PDB entry 4QYH | X-ray diffraction, 1.90 A resolution | chain A

== Chain A ==
Molecule: Serine/threonine-protein kinase Chk1
From: Homo sapiens
Notes: EC 2.7.11.1; fragment: kinase domain
UniProtKB: O14757 (CHK1_HUMAN); residue numbers follow UniProt; this construct covers 1-289
Chain sequence (298 residues; numbered 1 to 298; the number before each row is that of its first residue):
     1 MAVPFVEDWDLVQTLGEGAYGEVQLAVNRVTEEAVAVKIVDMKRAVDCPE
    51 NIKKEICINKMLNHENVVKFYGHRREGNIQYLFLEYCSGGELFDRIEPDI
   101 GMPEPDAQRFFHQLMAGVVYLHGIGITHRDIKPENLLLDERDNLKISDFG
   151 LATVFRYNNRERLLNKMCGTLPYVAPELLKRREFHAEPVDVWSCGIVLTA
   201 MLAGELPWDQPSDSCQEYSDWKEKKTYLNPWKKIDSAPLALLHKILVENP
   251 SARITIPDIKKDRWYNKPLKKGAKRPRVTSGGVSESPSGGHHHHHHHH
Disordered / not traced: 1-2, 44-50, 274-298
Sequence notes: expression tag (290-298)
Small-molecule neighbours: 3DX (3-[4-(4-methylpiperazin-1-yl)phenyl]-9H-pyrrolo[2,3-b:5,4-c']dipyridine-6-carbonitrile): Leu15, Val23, Ala36, Lys38, Val68, Leu84, Glu85, Tyr86, Cys87, Gly90, Glu91, Asp94, Leu137, Ser147, Asp148
Swiss-Prot annotation at these positions:
  - active site: Asp130 (Proton acceptor)
  - binding site (ATP): Leu15 to Val23, Lys38
  - modified residue (Phosphoserine): Ser280, Ser286
  - cross-link: Lys132 (Glycyl lysine isopeptide (Lys-Gly) (interchain with G-Cter in ubiquitin))
  - mutagenesis: Lys38 (K38R: Abolishes kinase activity), Asp130 (D130A: Abolishes kinase activity), Lys132 (K132R: Strong reduction of chromatin-associated CHK1 ubiquitination)

== In short ==
Bound to chain A: compound 3DX. UniProt lists active-site residue Asp130, 10 ATP-binding residues and 3
mutagenesis sites.
Chain A is Serine/threonine-protein kinase Chk1 (Homo sapiens); the structure, CHK1 kinase domain in complex
with diazacarbazole GNE-783, was determined by X-ray diffraction together with 4QYE, 4QYF and 4QYG from the
same study.
